PDB entry 6KK3 | X-ray diffraction, 2.05 A resolution | chains A and B

[Chain A]
Name: Genome polyprotein
Organism: Zika virus
Notes: EC 3.4.21.91, 3.6.1.15, 3.6.4.13, 2.1.1.56, 2.1.1.57, 2.7.7.48
UniProt: Q32ZE1 (POLG_ZIKV); residues 50-87 here correspond to UniProt positions 1418-1455 (UniProt number = residue number + 1368)
Sequence (38 residues; numbered 50 to 87; the number before each row is that of its first residue):
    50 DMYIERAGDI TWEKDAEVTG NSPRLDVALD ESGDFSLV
Small-molecule neighbours: DUU (1-[(10R,17S,20S)-17,20-bis(4-azanylbutyl)-4,9,16,19,22-pentakis(oxidanylidene)-3,8,15,18,21-pentazabicyclo[22.2.2]octacosa-1(26),24,27-trien-10-yl]guanidine): Gly82, Asp83, Phe84, Ser85

[Chain B]
Name: Genome polyprotein
Organism: Zika virus
UniProt: A0A142IX72 (A0A142IX72_ZIKV); residues 17-170 here correspond to UniProt positions 1513-1666 (UniProt number = residue number + 1496)
Sequence (154 residues; numbered 17 to 170; the number before each row is that of its first residue):
    17 ETTDGVYRVM TRRLLGSTQV GVGVMQEGVF HTMWHVTKGA ALRSGEGRLD PYWGDVKQDL
    77 VSYCGPWKLD AAWDGLSEVQ LLAVPPGERA KNIQTLPGIF KTKDGDIGAV ALDYPAGTSG
   137 SPILDKCGRV IGLYGNGVVI KNGSYVSAIT QGKR
Small-molecule neighbours: DUU (1-[(10R,17S,20S)-17,20-bis(4-azanylbutyl)-4,9,16,19,22-pentakis(oxidanylidene)-3,8,15,18,21-pentazabicyclo[22.2.2]octacosa-1(26),24,27-trien-10-yl]guanidine): His51, Asp75, Asp129, Tyr130, Pro131, Ala132, Ser135, Tyr150, Gly151, Asn152, Gly153, Val154, Val155, Gly159, Ser160, Tyr161
What the authors report for this chain:
  - binding site for DUU: Asp129, Gly159
  - catalytic residues: His51, Asp75, Ser135 (citing earlier work)

[Chain A / chain B interface]
Contacting residue pairs (90):
  Asp50(A) with Thr27(B); Arg28(B)
  Met51(A) with Met26(B); Val36(B), hydrophobic; Val52(B); Thr53(B); Leu58(B); Arg59(B), hydrogen bond (backbone-backbone)
  Tyr52(A) with Arg24(B); Val25(B); Met26(B), hydrogen bond (backbone-backbone); Arg28(B), hydrogen bond; Ser33(B), hydrogen bond; Arg59(B)
  Ile53(A) with Tyr23(B), hydrophobic; Arg24(B); Met41(B), hydrophobic; Arg59(B), hydrogen bond (backbone-backbone); Ser60(B); Leu65(B), hydrophobic
  Glu54(A) with Tyr23(B); Arg24(B), hydrogen bond (backbone-backbone); Met26(B)
  Arg55(A) with Thr19(B); Asp20(B), hydrogen bond (side chain-backbone); Val22(B); Tyr23(B)
  Ala56(A) with Val22(B), hydrogen bond (backbone-backbone); Arg24(B); Val100(B), hydrophobic; Ala106(B)
  Gly57(A) with Gly21(B); Val22(B), hydrogen bond (backbone-backbone)
  Asp58(A) with Leu98(B)
  Ile59(A) with Gly21(B); Val40(B), hydrophobic; Leu98(B), hydrophobic; Leu140(B), hydrophobic; Gly144(B); Val146(B), hydrophobic
  Thr60(A) with Asn108(B), hydrogen bond (backbone-side chain); Leu140(B)
  Trp61(A) with Glu94(B); Val95(B); Gln96(B); Gln110(B); Leu140(B); Asp141(B); Lys142(B)
  Glu62(A) with Gln96(B), hydrogen bond (backbone-side chain); Asn108(B)
  Ala65(A) with Gln96(B); Asn108(B)
  Glu66(A) with Lys107(B); Asn108(B); Ile109(B); Gln110(B), hydrogen bond (backbone-backbone)
  Val67(A) with Gln110(B)
  Thr68(A) with Ile109(B); Gln110(B), hydrogen bond (backbone-backbone); Thr111(B), hydrogen bond (backbone-side chain); Leu128(B)
  Gly69(A) with Thr111(B); Ala127(B)
  Asn70(A) with Leu112(B); Ala127(B)
  Ser71(A) with Leu112(B), hydrogen bond (side chain-backbone); Pro113(B); Gly114(B)
  Pro72(A) with Gly114(B); Ile115(B), hydrogen bond (backbone-backbone)
  Arg73(A) with Ile115(B)
  Leu74(A) with Ile115(B), hydrogen bond (backbone-backbone); Phe116(B); Lys117(B), hydrogen bond (backbone-backbone)
  Asp75(A) with Lys117(B)
  Val76(A) with Phe116(B), hydrophobic; Lys117(B), hydrogen bond (backbone-backbone); Thr118(B)
  Leu78(A) with Lys73(B)
  Asp79(A) with Lys73(B)
  Ser81(A) with Val72(B)
  Gly82(A) with Val72(B); Lys73(B); Asn152(B), hydrogen bond (backbone-side chain)
  Phe84(A) with Asn152(B); Gly153(B); Val154(B), hydrophobic; Ala164(B), hydrophobic
  Leu86(A) with Val155(B)
Other interface residues (no listed pair), chain A (33 interface residues in all): Glu80, Ser85
Other interface residues (no listed pair), chain B (58 interface residues in all): Phe46, Ala57, Ile123, Pro138, Ile156, Val162

[Summary]
Chain A and chain B form an interface of 33 and 58 residues respectively; the contacts include 20 hydrogen
bonds. Polar pairs include Tyr52(A)-Arg28(B), Tyr52(A)-Ser33(B) and Arg55(A)-Asp20(B). Compound DUU is bound
between chain A and chain B. The paper reports catalytic residues His51(B), Asp75(B) and Ser135(B); a binding
site for DUU at Asp129(B) and Gly159(B).
Here chain A is Genome polyprotein and chain B is Genome polyprotein, both from Zika virus. Entry 6KK3
(Crystal structure of Zika NS2B-NS3 protease with compound 4) was determined by X-ray diffraction (same
publication as 6KK2, 6KK4, 6KK5, 6KK6 and 6KPQ).
